5XDB - chains A and D of the 4 polymer chains in the assembly; structure by X-ray diffraction, 1.81 A resolution.

Chain A (and D):
Name: Thermophilic dibenzothiophene desulfurization enzyme C
From: Paenibacillus sp. A11-2
Notes: chain D of this document is another copy of the same molecule, construct and numbering; everything in this record applies to it too
UniProt: Q9LBX2 (Q9LBX2_9BACL); residues 1-414 here = UniProt positions 1-414
Chain sequence (414 residues; each row starts with the number of its first residue):
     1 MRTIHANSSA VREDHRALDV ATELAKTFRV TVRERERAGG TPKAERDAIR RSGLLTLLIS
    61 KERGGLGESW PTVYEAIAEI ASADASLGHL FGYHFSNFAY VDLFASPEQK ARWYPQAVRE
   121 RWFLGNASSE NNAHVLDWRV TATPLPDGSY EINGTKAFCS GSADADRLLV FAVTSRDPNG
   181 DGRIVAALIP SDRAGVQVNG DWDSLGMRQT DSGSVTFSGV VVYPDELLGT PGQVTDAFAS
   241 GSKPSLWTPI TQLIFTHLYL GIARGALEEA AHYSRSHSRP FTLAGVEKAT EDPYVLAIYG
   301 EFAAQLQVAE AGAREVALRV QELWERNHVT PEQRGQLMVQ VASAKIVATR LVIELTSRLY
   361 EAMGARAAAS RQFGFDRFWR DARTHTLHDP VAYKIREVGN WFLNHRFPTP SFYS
Disordered / not traced: 1-14
Ligand contacts:
  - FMN (flavin mononucleotide), molecule 1: His89, Tyr93, Asn126, Ser128, Ser129, Val135, Phe158, Cys159, Ser160, Trp202, Met207, Ser212, Thr384, His385, Leu387, His388, Tyr413
  - FMN, molecule 2: Arg279, Gly364, Ala365, Arg366
From the paper describing this entry:
  - conformationally variable residues (order/disorder transition, side-chain flip): Tyr93, Glu130 to Trp138, Thr282 to Gly285
  - binding site for flavin mononucleotide: Asn126, Ser129, Glu130, Phe158, Ser160, Trp202, Arg279, Arg366, His388, Tyr413
  - mutagenesis - Y93A: abolished catalytic activity
  - mutagenesis - Y93F: abolished catalytic activity on BT
  - catalytic residues: His89, Ser160
  - catalytic residues: Tyr93, His388 (proposed by the authors, not directly observed)
  - specificity-determining residues: Tyr413 (proposed by the authors, not directly observed)

How chain A and chain D interact:
Pairs across the interface (82; chain A residue first):
  Leu267(A) - Phe402(D)
  Glu268(A) - Phe402(D)
  Ala271(A) - Phe402(D)  hydrophobic
  Ala271(A) - Leu403(D)
  Ser274(A) - Leu403(D)
  Arg275(A) - Phe402(D)
  Arg275(A) - Leu403(D)  hydrogen bond (side chain-backbone)
  Arg275(A) - His405(D)
  Thr290(A) - Leu403(D)
  Thr290(A) - Asn404(D)  hydrogen bond (backbone-side chain)
  Glu291(A) - Arg406(D)  salt bridge
  Val295(A) - Leu403(D)  hydrophobic
  Leu296(A) - Arg396(D)
  Leu296(A) - Gly399(D)
  Leu296(A) - Asn400(D)
  Leu296(A) - Asn404(D)
  Ala297(A) - Ile395(D)
  Tyr299(A) - Leu403(D)  hydrophobic
  Gly300(A) - Ile395(D)
  Gly300(A) - Val398(D)
  Gly300(A) - Gly399(D)
  Glu301(A) - Arg350(D)  salt bridge
  Glu301(A) - Ile395(D)
  Ala303(A) - Val398(D)  hydrophobic
  Ala303(A) - Phe402(D)  hydrophobic
  Ala304(A) - Ser343(D)
  Ala304(A) - Ile346(D)  hydrophobic
  Ala304(A) - Val398(D)
  Gln305(A) - Val347(D)
  Gln307(A) - Gln340(D)  hydrogen bond
  Gln307(A) - Ser343(D)
  Gln307(A) - Trp401(D)
  Val308(A) - Ala309(D)  hydrophobic
  Val308(A) - Ser343(D)
  Val308(A) - Ala344(D)  hydrophobic
  Val308(A) - Val347(D)  hydrophobic
  Ala309(A) - Val308(D)  hydrophobic
  Ala311(A) - Gly312(D)
  Ala311(A) - Glu315(D)
  Gly312(A) - Ala311(D)
  Gly312(A) - Gly312(D)
  Arg314(A) - Glu315(D)  salt bridge
  Glu315(A) - Ala311(D)
  Glu315(A) - Arg314(D)  salt bridge
  Gln340(A) - Gln307(D)  hydrogen bond
  Ser343(A) - Ala304(D)
  Ser343(A) - Gln307(D)
  Ser343(A) - Val308(D)
  Ala344(A) - Val308(D)  hydrophobic
  Ile346(A) - Ala304(D)  hydrophobic
  Val347(A) - Ala304(D)
  Val347(A) - Gln305(D)
  Val347(A) - Val308(D)  hydrophobic
  Arg350(A) - Glu301(D)  salt bridge
  Ile395(A) - Ala297(D)
  Ile395(A) - Gly300(D)
  Ile395(A) - Glu301(D)
  Arg396(A) - Glu291(D)  salt bridge
  Arg396(A) - Leu296(D)
  Val398(A) - Gly300(D)
  Val398(A) - Ala303(D)  hydrophobic
  Val398(A) - Ala304(D)
  Gly399(A) - Leu296(D)
  Gly399(A) - Gly300(D)
  Asn400(A) - Leu296(D)
  Trp401(A) - Gln307(D)
  Phe402(A) - Leu267(D)
  Phe402(A) - Glu268(D)
  Phe402(A) - Ala271(D)  hydrophobic
  Phe402(A) - Tyr299(D)  hydrophobic
  Phe402(A) - Ala303(D)  hydrophobic
  Leu403(A) - Ala271(D)
  Leu403(A) - Ser274(D)
  Leu403(A) - Arg275(D)  hydrogen bond (backbone-side chain)
  Leu403(A) - Thr290(D)
  Leu403(A) - Val295(D)  hydrophobic
  Leu403(A) - Tyr299(D)  hydrophobic
  Asn404(A) - Thr290(D)  hydrogen bond (side chain-backbone)
  Asn404(A) - Glu291(D)
  Asn404(A) - Leu296(D)
  His405(A) - Arg275(D)
  Arg406(A) - Glu291(D)  salt bridge
Other interface residues (no listed pair), chain A (41 interface residues in all): Arg264
Other interface residues (no listed pair), chain D (41 interface residues in all): Arg264

Overview:
Chain A and chain D each contribute 41 residues to their interface, with 6 hydrogen bonds and 7 salt bridges.
Polar pairs include Glu291(A)-Arg406(D), Glu301(A)-Arg350(D) and Arg314(A)-Glu315(D). Ligands of chain A:
flavin mononucleotide. The paper reports catalytic residues His89(A), Ser160(A) and Tyr93(A) among others;
Y93A of chain A abolishes catalytic activity.
Both chains are Thermophilic dibenzothiophene desulfurization enzyme C (Paenibacillus sp. A11-2). Entry 5XDB
(Crystal structure of FMN-bound TdsC from Paenibacillus sp. A11-2) was determined by X-ray diffraction (same
publication as 5XB8, 5XDC, 5XDD, 5XDE and 5XDG).
